Entry 6K4Y (electron microscopy, 3.79 A resolution); this record covers chains A and C of the 10 polymer chains in the assembly.

# Chain A
Name: DNA-directed RNA polymerase subunit alpha
From: Escherichia coli K-12
Notes: EC 2.7.7.6
UniProt: P0A7Z4 (RPOA_ECOLI); residues 1-329 here = UniProt positions 1-329
Sequence (329 residues; numbered 1 to 329; the number before each row is that of its first residue):
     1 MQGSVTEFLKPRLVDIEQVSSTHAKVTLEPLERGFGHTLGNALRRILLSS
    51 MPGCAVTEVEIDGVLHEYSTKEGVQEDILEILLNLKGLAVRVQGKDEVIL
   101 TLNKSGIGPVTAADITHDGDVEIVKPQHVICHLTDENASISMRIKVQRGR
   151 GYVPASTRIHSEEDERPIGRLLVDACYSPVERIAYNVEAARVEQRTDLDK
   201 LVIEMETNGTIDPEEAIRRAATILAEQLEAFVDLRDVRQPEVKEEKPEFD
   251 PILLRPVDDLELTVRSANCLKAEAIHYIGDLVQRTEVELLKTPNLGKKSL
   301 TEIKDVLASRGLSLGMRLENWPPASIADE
Not modelled in the structure: 1-7, 160-165, 233-329
UniProt features mapped onto this chain:
  - region: E162 to E165 (Required for interaction with Crp at class II promoters)
  - modified residue: R265 (ADP-ribosylarginine), K297 (N6-acetyllysine), K298 (N6-acetyllysine)

# Chain C
Name: DNA-directed RNA polymerase subunit beta
From: Escherichia coli K-12
Notes: EC 2.7.7.6
UniProt: P0A8V2 (RPOB_ECOLI); numbering as in UniProt (aligned over 1-1342)
Sequence (1342 residues; row label = number of the first residue in the row):
     1 MVYSYTEKKRIRKDFGKRPQVLDVPYLLSIQLDSFQKFIEQDPEGQYGLE
    51 AAFRSVFPIQSYSGNSELQYVSYRLGEPVFDVQECQIRGVTYSAPLRVKL
   101 RLVIYEREAPEGTVKDIKEQEVYMGEIPLMTDNGTFVINGTERVIVSQLH
   151 RSPGVFFDSDKGKTHSSGKVLYNARIIPYRGSWLDFEFDPKDNLFVRIDR
   201 RRKLPATIILRALNYTTEQILDLFFEKVIFEIRDNKLQMELVPERLRGET
   251 ASFDIEANGKVYVEKGRRITARHIRQLEKDDVKLIEVPVEYIAGKVVAKD
   301 YIDESTGELICAANMELSLDLLAKLSQSGHKRIETLFTNDLDHGPYISET
   351 LRVDPTNDRLSALVEIYRMMRPGEPPTREAAESLFENLFFSEDRYDLSAV
   401 GRMKFNRSLLREEIEGSGILSKDDIIDVMKKLIDIRNGKGEVDDIDHLGN
   451 RRIRSVGEMAENQFRVGLVRVERAVKERLSLGDLDTLMPQDMINAKPISA
   501 AVKEFFGSSQLSQFMDQNNPLSEITHKRRISALGPGGLTRERAGFEVRDV
   551 HPTHYGRVCPIETPEGPNIGLINSLSVYAQTNEYGFLETPYRKVTDGVVT
   601 DEIHYLSAIEEGNYVIAQANSNLDEEGHFVEDLVTCRSKGESSLFSRDQV
   651 DYMDVSTQQVVSVGASLIPFLEHDDANRALMGANMQRQAVPTLRADKPLV
   701 GTGMERAVAVDSGVTAVAKRGGVVQYVDASRIVIKVNEDEMYPGEAGIDI
   751 YNLTKYTRSNQNTCINQMPCVSLGEPVERGDVLADGPSTDLGELALGQNM
   801 RVAFMPWNGYNFEDSILVSERVVQEDRFTTIHIQELACVSRDTKLGPEEI
   851 TADIPNVGEAALSKLDESGIVYIGAEVTGGDILVGKVTPKGETQLTPEEK
   901 LLRAIFGEKASDVKDSSLRVPNGVSGTVIDVQVFTRDGVEKDKRALEIEE
   951 MQLKQAKKDLSEELQILEAGLFSRIRAVLVAGGVEAEKLDKLPRDRWLEL
  1001 GLTDEEKQNQLEQLAEQYDELKHEFEKKLEAKRRKITQGDDLAPGVLKIV
  1051 KVYLAVKRRIQPGDKMAGRHGNKGVISKINPIEDMPYDENGTPVDIVLNP
  1101 LGVPSRMNIGQILETHLGMAAKGIGDKINAMLKQQQEVAKLREFIQRAYD
  1151 LGADVRQKVDLSTFSDEEVMRLAENLRKGMPIATPVFDGAKEAEIKELLK
  1201 LGDLPTSGQIRLYDGRTGEQFERPVTVGYMYMLKLNHLVDDKMHARSTGS
  1251 YSLVTQQPLGGKAQFGGQRFGEMEVWALEAYGAAYTLQEMLTVKSDDVNG
  1301 RTKMYKNIVDGNHQMEPGMPESFNVLLKEIRSLGINIELEDE
Not modelled in the structure: 1, 1342
UniProt features mapped onto this chain:
  - modified residue (N6-acetyllysine): K1022, K1200
From the paper describing this entry:
  - mutagenesis - I905A/F906A: decreased binding to 10 kDa anti-sigma factor (citing earlier work)

# How chain A and chain C interact
Residue-residue contacts (51; chain A residue first):
  N41(A) with G1215(C); R1216(C), hydrogen bond (side chain-backbone); T1217(C), hydrogen bond (side chain-backbone); G1218(C)
  R44(A) with E1083(C); Y1087(C)
  R45(A) with E1083(C); D1084(C), salt bridge; G1215(C)
  L48(A) with E1083(C)
  S49(A) with E1083(C), hydrogen bond (backbone-side chain)
  H66(A) with I873(C); G874(C); I929(C)
  Y68(A) with Y756(C); I929(C), hydrophobic; A1055(C), hydrophobic; K1057(C)
  T70(A) with K755(C)
  E72(A) with Y726(C), hydrogen bond; D728(C)
  G73(A) with D728(C)
  V74(A) with D728(C); A729(C)
  Q75(A) with V727(C); A729(C)
  D77(A) with A729(C); K755(C), salt bridge; N766(C), hydrogen bond; M768(C)
  L79(A) with L693(C), hydrophobic; Y756(C); I831(C), hydrophobic
  E80(A) with R694(C)
  L83(A) with R694(C)
  K86(A) with Q824(C), hydrogen bond (side chain-backbone)
  T134(A) with V727(C); L773(C)
  Y152(A) with V823(C); Q824(C)
  D174(A) with D826(C); R1059(C), salt bridge
  E181(A) with R821(C)
  R182(A) with N1090(C), hydrogen bond (side chain-backbone); G1091(C); T1092(C)
  I183(A) with G1091(C)
  A184(A) with N1090(C); G1091(C)
  Y185(A) with Y1087(C); G1218(C)
Interface residues without a listed pair, chain A (36 interface residues in all): H37, L65, K71, E76, D135, P154, A155, S156, I168, L172, C176
Interface residues without a listed pair, chain C (41 interface residues in all): S730, R731, Q767, P769, V771, E876, T927, I1082, E1089

# Summary
Chain A and chain C form an interface of 36 and 41 residues respectively; the contacts include 7 hydrogen
bonds and 3 salt bridges. Polar contacts include R45(A)-D1084(C), D77(A)-K755(C) and D174(A)-R1059(C). The
paper reports that I905A/F906A of chain C reduce binding to 10 kDa anti-sigma factor.
Here chain A is DNA-directed RNA polymerase subunit alpha and chain C is DNA-directed RNA polymerase subunit
beta, both from Escherichia coli K-12. Entry 6K4Y (CryoEM structure of sigma appropriation complex) was
determined by electron microscopy.
